PDB entry 5ZR1 | electron microscopy, 3.00 A resolution | chains A and H of the 8 polymer chains in the assembly

# Chain A
Molecule: Origin recognition complex subunit 1
Organism: Saccharomyces cerevisiae (strain ATCC 204508 / S288c)
UniProtKB: P54784 (ORC1_YEAST); residue numbers follow UniProt; this construct covers 1-914
Chain sequence (914 residues; each row starts with the number of its first residue):
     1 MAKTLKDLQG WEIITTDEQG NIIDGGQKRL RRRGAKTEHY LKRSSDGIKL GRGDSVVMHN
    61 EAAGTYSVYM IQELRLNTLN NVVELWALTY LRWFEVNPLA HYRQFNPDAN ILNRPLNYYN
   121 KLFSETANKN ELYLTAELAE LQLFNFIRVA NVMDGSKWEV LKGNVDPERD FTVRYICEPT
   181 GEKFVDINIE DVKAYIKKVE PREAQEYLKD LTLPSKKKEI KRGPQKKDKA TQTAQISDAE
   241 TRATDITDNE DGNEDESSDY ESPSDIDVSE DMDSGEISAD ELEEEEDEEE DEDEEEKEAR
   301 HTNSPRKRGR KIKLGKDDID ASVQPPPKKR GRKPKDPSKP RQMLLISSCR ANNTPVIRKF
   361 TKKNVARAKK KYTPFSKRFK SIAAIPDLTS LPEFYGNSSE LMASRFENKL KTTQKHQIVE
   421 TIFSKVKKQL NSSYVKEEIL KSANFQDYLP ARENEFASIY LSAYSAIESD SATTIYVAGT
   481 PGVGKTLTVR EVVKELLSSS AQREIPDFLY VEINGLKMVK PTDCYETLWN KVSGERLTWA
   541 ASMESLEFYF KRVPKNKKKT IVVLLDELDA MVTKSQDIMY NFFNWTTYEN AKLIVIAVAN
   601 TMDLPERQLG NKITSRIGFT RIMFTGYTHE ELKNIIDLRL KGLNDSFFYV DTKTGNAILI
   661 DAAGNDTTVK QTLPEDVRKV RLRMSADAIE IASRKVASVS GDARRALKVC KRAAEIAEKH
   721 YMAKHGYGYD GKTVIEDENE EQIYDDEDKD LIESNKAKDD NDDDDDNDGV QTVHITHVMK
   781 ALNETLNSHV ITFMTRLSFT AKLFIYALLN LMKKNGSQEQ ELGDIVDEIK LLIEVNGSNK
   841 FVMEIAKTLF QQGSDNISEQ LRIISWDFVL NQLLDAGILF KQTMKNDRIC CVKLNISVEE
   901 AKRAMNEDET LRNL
Disordered / not traced: 1-354, 435-447, 661-675, 731-768
UniProt features mapped onto this chain:
  - binding site (ATP): Val435, Gly479 to Leu487, Glu567, Asn600, Arg704, Gly726 to Thr733
  - binding site (Mg(2+)): Asp566, Glu567
  - modified residue: Ser237 (Phosphoserine)
Ion coordination: Mg2+: Thr486 (together with ATP-gamma-S)
Small-molecule neighbours: ATP-gamma-S (AGS; phosphothiophosphoric acid-adenylate ester): Ser432, Ser433, Leu449, Pro450, Ala451, Pro481, Gly482, Val483, Gly484, Lys485, Thr486, Leu487, Glu567, Asn600, Tyr627, Ile635, Arg639, Ala703, Arg704, Leu707
What the authors report for this chain:
  - binding site for 72bp-oring DNA, ACS305, T-rich: Phe360, Lys362, Arg367, Tyr372
  - contacts within the chain: Arg367-Tyr372

# Chain H
Molecule: 72bp-oring DNA, ACS305, A-rich
Sequence (72 nucleotides; numbered 1 to 72; the number before each row is that of its first residue):
     1 GATAAATTCT TGTTTTCATA TCCTAAAATT AAAGGGAAAA TAAACAATAC ATAACAAAAC
    61 ATATAAAAAC CA
Disordered / not traced: 1-31

# Interface between chain A and chain H
Residue-residue contacts (22; chain A residue first):
  Arg358(A) - DT62(H)  phosphate contact
  Arg358(A) - DA63(H)  salt bridge to the phosphate
  Lys359(A) - DA61(H)  salt bridge to the phosphate
  Lys359(A) - DT62(H)  hydrogen bond to the phosphate
  Phe360(A) - DA61(H)  base contact
  Phe360(A) - DT62(H)  sugar contact
  Lys362(A) - DT62(H)  hydrogen bond to the base
  Lys362(A) - DA63(H)  sugar contact
  Val365(A) - DA63(H)  sugar contact
  Val365(A) - DT64(H)  sugar contact
  Arg367(A) - DT64(H)  hydrogen bond to the base
  Arg367(A) - DA65(H)  sugar contact
  Ala368(A) - DA65(H)  sugar contact
  Lys369(A) - DA65(H)  phosphate contact
  Lys369(A) - DA66(H)  phosphate contact
  Lys370(A) - DA66(H)  sugar contact
  Lys371(A) - DA66(H)  salt bridge to the phosphate
  Lys371(A) - DA67(H)  phosphate contact
  Tyr372(A) - DA65(H)  hydrogen bond to the base
  Tyr372(A) - DA66(H)  sugar contact
  Tyr372(A) - DA67(H)  hydrogen bond to the phosphate
  Thr373(A) - DA67(H)  hydrogen bond to the phosphate
Also at the interface, not in a pair above, chain A (14 interface residues in all): Ile357, Thr361

# In short
14 residues of chain A face 7 of chain H across their interface, with 6 hydrogen bonds and 3 salt bridges.
Polar contacts include Lys362(A)-DT62(H), Arg367(A)-DT64(H) and Tyr372(A)-DA65(H). From the paper: a binding
site for 72bp-oring DNA, ACS305, T-rich at Phe360(A), Lys362(A) and Arg367(A) among others; contacts within
the chain involving Tyr372(A) and Arg367(A).
Here chain A is Origin recognition complex subunit 1 (Saccharomyces cerevisiae (strain ATCC 204508 / S288c))
and chain H is 72bp-oring DNA, ACS305, A-rich. Entry 5ZR1 (Saccharomyces Cerevisiae Origin Recognition Complex
Bound to a 72-bp Origin DNA containing ACS and B1 element) was determined by electron microscopy.
